PDB entry 8YIO | electron microscopy, 2.35 A resolution | chains O and S of the 20 polymer chains in the assembly

Chain O:
Molecule: Cytochrome c1, heme protein, mitochondrial
Organism: Saccharomyces cerevisiae
Notes: EC 7.1.1.8
Reference sequence: A0A5B9RH60 (A0A5B9RH60_YEASX); residues 62-309 here = UniProt positions 62-309
Chain sequence (248 residues; numbered 62 to 309; the number before each row is that of its first residue):
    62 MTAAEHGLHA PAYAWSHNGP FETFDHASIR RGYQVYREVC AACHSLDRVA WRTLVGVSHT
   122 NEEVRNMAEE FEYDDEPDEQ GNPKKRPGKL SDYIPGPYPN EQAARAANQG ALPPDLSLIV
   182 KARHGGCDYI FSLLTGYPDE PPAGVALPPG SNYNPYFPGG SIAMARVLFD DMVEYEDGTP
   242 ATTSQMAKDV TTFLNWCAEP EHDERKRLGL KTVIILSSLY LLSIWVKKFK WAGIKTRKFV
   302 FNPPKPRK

Chain S:
Molecule: Cytochrome b-c1 complex subunit 8
Organism: Saccharomyces cerevisiae
Reference sequence: A0A6A5PU80 (A0A6A5PU80_YEASX); residue numbers follow UniProt; this construct covers 2-94
Chain sequence (93 residues; numbered 2 to 94; the number before each row is that of its first residue):
     2 GPPSGKTYMG WWGHMGGPKQ KGITSYAVSP YAQKPLQGIF HNAVFNSFRR FKSQFLYVLI
    62 PAGIYWYWWK NGNEYNEFLY SKAGREELER VNV

Interface between chain O and chain S:
Pairs across the interface (26; chain O residue first):
  Met62(O) with Tyr81(S)
  Thr63(O) with Tyr81(S)
  Trp286(O) with Leu37(S)
  Lys289(O) with Leu37(S)
  Phe290(O) with Pro31(S); Tyr32(S), hydrophobic
  Ala293(O) with Gln34(S), hydrogen bond (backbone-side chain)
  Gly294(O) with Val29(S); Pro31(S)
  Thr297(O) with Gln34(S)
  Arg298(O) with Tyr27(S)
  Lys299(O) with Thr25(S); Ser26(S); Tyr27(S), hydrogen bond (backbone-backbone)
  Phe300(O) with Ile24(S), hydrophobic; Thr25(S); Ser26(S)
  Val301(O) with Gly23(S); Ile24(S); Thr25(S), hydrogen bond (backbone-backbone)
  Phe302(O) with Lys22(S); Gly23(S); Ile24(S), hydrophobic
  Asn303(O) with Gly23(S), hydrogen bond (backbone-backbone)
  Pro305(O) with Lys22(S)
  Lys309(O) with Lys22(S)
Also at the interface, not in a pair above, chain S (13 interface residues in all): Ala28

Overview:
The interface between chain O and chain S involves 16 residues on one side and 13 on the other, with 4
hydrogen bonds. Polar pairs include Ala293(O)-Gln34(S), Lys299(O)-Tyr27(S) and Val301(O)-Thr25(S).
Chain O is Cytochrome c1, heme protein, mitochondrial and chain S is Cytochrome b-c1 complex subunit 8, both
from Saccharomyces cerevisiae; the structure, Cryo-EM structure of Saccharomyces cerevisiae bc1 complex in
azoxystrobin-bound state, was determined by electron microscopy.
